Entry 9GBK (electron microscopy, 2.39 A resolution); this record covers chains I and J of the 29 polymer chains in the assembly.

Chain I:
Molecule: Proteasome subunit beta type-2
From: Saccharomyces cerevisiae
Notes: EC 3.4.25.1
UniProtKB: P25043 (PSB2_YEAST); residues 1-232 here correspond to UniProt positions 30-261 (UniProt number = residue number + 29)
Amino-acid sequence (232 residues; row label = number of the first residue in the row):
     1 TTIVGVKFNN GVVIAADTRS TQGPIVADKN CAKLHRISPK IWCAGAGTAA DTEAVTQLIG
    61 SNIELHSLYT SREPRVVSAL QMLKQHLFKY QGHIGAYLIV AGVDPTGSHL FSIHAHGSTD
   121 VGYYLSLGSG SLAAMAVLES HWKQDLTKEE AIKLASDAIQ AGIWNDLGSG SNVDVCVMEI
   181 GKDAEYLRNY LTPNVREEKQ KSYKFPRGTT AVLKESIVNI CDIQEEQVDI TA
Disordered / not traced: 222-232
Swiss-Prot annotation at these positions:
  - active site: Thr1 (Nucleophile)
Reported in the primary citation:
  - catalytic residues: Thr1 (citing earlier work)

Chain J:
Molecule: Proteasome subunit beta type-3
From: Saccharomyces cerevisiae
UniProtKB: P25451 (PSB3_YEAST); residues 1-205 here = UniProt positions 1-205
Amino-acid sequence (205 residues; each row starts with the number of its first residue):
     1 MSDPSSINGG IVVAMTGKDC VAIACDLRLG SQSLGVSNKF EKIFHYGHVF LGITGLATDV
    61 TTLNEMFRYK TNLYKLKEER AIEPETFTQL VSSSLYERRF GPYFVGPVVA GINSKSGKPF
   121 IAGFDLIGCI DEAKDFIVSG TASDQLFGMC ESLYEPNLEP EDLFETISQA LLNAADRDAL
   181 SGWGAVVYII KKDEVVKRYL KMRQD
Disordered / not traced: 1-4
Swiss-Prot annotation at these positions:
  - modified residue: Ser31 (Phosphoserine)
  - cross-link: Lys70 (Glycyl lysine isopeptide (Lys-Gly) (interchain with G-Cter in ubiquitin))

How chain I and chain J interact:
Contacting residue pairs (58):
  Ile25(I) with Asp144(J); Phe147(J), hydrophobic
  Lys29(I) with Glu151(J), salt bridge
  Thr48(I) with Ile127(J)
  Ala49(I) with Cys129(J), hydrophobic
  Ala50(I) with Tyr96(J); Ile127(J), hydrophobic; Cys129(J), hydrophobic
  Asp51(I) with Tyr96(J), hydrogen bond; Arg99(J), salt bridge
  Ala54(I) with Tyr96(J)
  His93(I) with Arg99(J); Phe100(J)
  Lys199(I) with Glu151(J), hydrogen bond (side chain-backbone); Ser152(J), hydrogen bond (side chain-backbone)
  Ser202(I) with Glu155(J), hydrogen bond
  Tyr203(I) with Ser152(J); Leu153(J), hydrophobic; Glu155(J)
  Lys204(I) with Glu155(J), salt bridge
  Phe205(I) with Leu153(J), hydrophobic; Gln169(J)
  Pro206(I) with Glu165(J)
  Arg207(I) with Glu161(J), salt bridge; Asp162(J), salt bridge; Glu165(J)
  Gly208(I) with Glu165(J), hydrogen bond (backbone-side chain)
  Thr209(I) with Glu165(J); Gln169(J)
  Thr210(I) with Glu165(J), hydrogen bond; Ser168(J); Gln169(J), hydrogen bond; Leu200(J)
  Ala211(I) with Leu200(J); Lys201(J), hydrogen bond (backbone-backbone)
  Val212(I) with Phe164(J), hydrophobic; Tyr199(J)
  Leu213(I) with Tyr199(J), hydrogen bond (backbone-backbone); Leu200(J); Lys201(J)
  Lys214(I) with Lys197(J); Arg198(J); Tyr199(J), hydrogen bond (backbone-backbone)
  Glu215(I) with Val196(J); Lys197(J); Arg198(J), salt bridge
  Ser216(I) with Val196(J); Lys197(J), hydrogen bond (backbone-backbone)
  Ile217(I) with Val195(J)
  Val218(I) with His45(J); Val195(J), hydrogen bond (backbone-backbone); Lys197(J)
  Ile220(I) with His45(J); Gly47(J); His48(J); Phe50(J), hydrophobic; Val195(J), hydrophobic
  Cys221(I) with His48(J)
Other interface residues (no listed pair), chain I (32 interface residues in all): Val26, Ala27, Asp28, Asn219
Other interface residues (no listed pair), chain J (36 interface residues in all): Asp125, Glu132, Tyr154, Leu158, Thr166, Leu172, Tyr188, Asp193

In short:
32 residues of chain I face 36 of chain J across their interface, with 12 hydrogen bonds and 6 salt bridges.
Polar contacts include Lys29(I)-Glu151(J), Asp51(I)-Arg99(J) and Lys204(I)-Glu155(J). From UniProt:
active-site residue Thr1(I) on chain I. From the paper: the catalytic residue Thr1(I).
Here chain I is Proteasome subunit beta type-2 and chain J is Proteasome subunit beta type-3, both from
Saccharomyces cerevisiae. Entry 9GBK (Blm10-20S proteasome complex from pre1-1) was determined by electron
microscopy, deposited together with 8RVL, 8RVO, 8RVP and 8RVQ.
